3QY3 - chain A; structure by X-ray diffraction, 1.75 A resolution.

== Chain A ==
Molecule: Thioesterase
Organism: Pseudomonas aeruginosa
Reference sequence: Q9I042 (Q9I042_PSEAE); residue numbers follow UniProt; this construct covers 1-134
Sequence (158 residues; each row starts with the number of its first residue; numbers below 1 keep their minus sign (Mse-21 is residue -21)):
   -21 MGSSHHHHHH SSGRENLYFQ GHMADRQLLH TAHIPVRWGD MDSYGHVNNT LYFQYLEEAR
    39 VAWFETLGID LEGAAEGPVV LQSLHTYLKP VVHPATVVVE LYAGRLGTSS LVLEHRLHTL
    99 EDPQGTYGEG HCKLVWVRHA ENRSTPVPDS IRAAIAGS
Unresolved in the structure: -21 to 4, 135-136
Modified / non-standard residues: Mse-21 (selenomethionine); Mse1 (selenomethionine); Mse19 (selenomethionine; parent Met)
Differences from the reference sequence: expression tag (-21 to 0, 135-136)

== In short ==
Chain A is Thioesterase (Pseudomonas aeruginosa); the structure, PA2801 protein, a putative Thioesterase from
Pseudomonas aeruginosa, was determined by X-ray diffraction, deposited together with 1ZKI.
